PDB entry 7QRD | X-ray diffraction, 2.00 A resolution | chains A and M of the 6 polymer chains in the assembly

Chain A:
Molecule: Histone-arginine methyltransferase CARM1
Organism: Mus musculus
Notes: EC 2.1.1.319
Reference sequence: Q9WVG6 (CARM1_MOUSE); residues 130-507 here = UniProt positions 130-507
Sequence (378 residues; row label = number of the first residue in the row):
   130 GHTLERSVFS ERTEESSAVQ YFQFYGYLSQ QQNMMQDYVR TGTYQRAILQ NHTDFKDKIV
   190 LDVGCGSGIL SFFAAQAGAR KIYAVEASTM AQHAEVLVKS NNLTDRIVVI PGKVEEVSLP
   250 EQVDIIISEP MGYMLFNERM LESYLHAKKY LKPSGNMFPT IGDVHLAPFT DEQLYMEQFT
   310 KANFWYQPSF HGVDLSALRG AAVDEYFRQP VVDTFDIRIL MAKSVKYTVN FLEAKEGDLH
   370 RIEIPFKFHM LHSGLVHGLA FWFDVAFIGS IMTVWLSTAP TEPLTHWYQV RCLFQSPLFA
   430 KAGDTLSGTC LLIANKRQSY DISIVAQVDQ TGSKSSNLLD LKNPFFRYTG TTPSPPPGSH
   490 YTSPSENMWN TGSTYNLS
Not modelled in the structure: 130-135, 500-507
Swiss-Prot annotation at these positions:
  - region: Arg347 to Leu380 (Required for nuclear translocation)
  - binding site (S-adenosyl-L-methionine): Gln160, Arg169, Gly193, Glu215, Glu244, Ser272
  - modified residue: Ser217 (Phosphoserine)
  - cross-link: Lys228 (Glycyl lysine isopeptide (Lys-Gly) (interchain with G-Cter in ubiquitin))
  - mutagenesis: Tyr154 (Y154A/F/R: Loss of S-adenosyl-L-methionine binding. Loss of protein methyltransferase activity), Arg169 (R169A: Loss of protein methyltransferase activity), Tyr173 (Y173A: Reduces protein methyltransferase activity), Val189 to Asp191 (Abolishes histone methyltransferase activity and coactivator activity), Ser217 (S217A: Loss of S-adenosyl-L-methionine binding. Loss of protein methyltransferase activity. Localized in the nucleus; S217C/T: Loss of S-adenosyl-L-methionine binding ...), Ser229 (S229E: Abolishes dimerization), Glu267 (E267Q: Abolishes histone methyltransferase activity and reduces coactivator activity)
Ligand contacts: QVR ((2R,3R,4S,5R)-2-(6-aminopurin-9-yl)-5-[(E)-prop-1-enyl]oxolane-3,4-diol): Phe138, Tyr150, Phe151, Tyr154, Gln160, Gly193, Gly195, Val214, Glu215, Ala216, Ser217, Gly241, Lys242, Val243, Glu244, Glu258, Met260, Glu267, Met269, Ser272

Chain M:
Molecule: Ser-thr-gly-gly-lys-ala-pro-uru-lys-gln-leu-ala-thr-lys-ala-ala
Sequence (16 residues; row label = number of the first residue in the row):
    10 STGGKAPRKQ LATKAA
Not modelled in the structure: 22-25
Glycans and other covalent adducts: compound QVR linked to Arg17

How chain A and chain M interact:
Residue-residue contacts - 36 pairs, chain A then chain M:
  Gln149(A) - Gly13(M)
  Phe153(A) - Lys14(M)
  Phe153(A) - Ala15(M)  hydrophobic
  Phe153(A) - Pro16(M)
  Phe153(A) - Arg17(M)
  Tyr154(A) - Pro16(M)
  Tyr154(A) - Arg17(M)  hydrogen bond
  Gln159(A) - Gln19(M)
  Asn162(A) - Lys18(M)  hydrogen bond (side chain-backbone)
  Asn162(A) - Gln19(M)  hydrogen bond
  Asn162(A) - Leu20(M)  hydrogen bond (side chain-backbone)
  Met163(A) - Arg17(M)
  Asp166(A) - Leu20(M)
  Glu258(A) - Arg17(M)  salt bridge
  Met260(A) - Arg17(M)  hydrogen bond (backbone-side chain)
  Tyr262(A) - Pro16(M)
  Glu267(A) - Pro16(M)
  Glu267(A) - Arg17(M)  salt bridge
  Val341(A) - Lys18(M)
  Thr414(A) - Leu20(M)
  His415(A) - Arg17(M)  hydrogen bond
  His415(A) - Lys18(M)
  His415(A) - Leu20(M)
  Trp416(A) - Arg17(M)
  Tyr417(A) - Lys18(M)
  Tyr417(A) - Gln19(M)  hydrogen bond (side chain-backbone)
  Tyr417(A) - Leu20(M)
  Lys471(A) - Ser10(M)  hydrogen bond (backbone-side chain)
  Lys471(A) - Thr11(M)
  Lys471(A) - Gly12(M)  hydrogen bond (backbone-backbone)
  Lys471(A) - Gly13(M)
  Asn472(A) - Ser10(M)
  Asn472(A) - Thr11(M)  hydrogen bond (side chain-backbone)
  Pro473(A) - Thr11(M)  hydrogen bond (backbone-side chain)
  Phe475(A) - Lys18(M)
  Phe475(A) - Gln19(M)
Also at the interface, not in a pair above, chain A (23 interface residues in all): Tyr150, Asn266, Leu413

Summary:
23 residues of chain A and 11 residues of chain M are in contact, with 11 hydrogen bonds and 2 salt bridges.
Polar pairs include Glu258(A)-Arg17(M), Glu267(A)-Arg17(M) and Tyr154(A)-Arg17(M). Bound to chain A: compound
QVR. Compound QVR is covalently linked to Arg17(M).
Here chain A is Histone-arginine methyltransferase CARM1 (Mus musculus) and chain M is
Ser-thr-gly-gly-lys-ala-pro-uru-lys-gln-leu-ala-thr-lys-ala-ala. Entry 7QRD (Crystal structure of mouse CARM1
in complex with histone H3_10-25) was determined by X-ray diffraction.
